7JQG - chain A; structure by X-ray diffraction, 2.15 A resolution.

== Chain A ==
Protein: Peroxisome proliferator-activated receptor gamma
From: Homo sapiens
UniProt: P37231 (PPARG_HUMAN); residues 203-477 here correspond to UniProt positions 231-505 (UniProt number = residue number + 28)
Chain sequence (276 residues; each row starts with the number of its first residue):
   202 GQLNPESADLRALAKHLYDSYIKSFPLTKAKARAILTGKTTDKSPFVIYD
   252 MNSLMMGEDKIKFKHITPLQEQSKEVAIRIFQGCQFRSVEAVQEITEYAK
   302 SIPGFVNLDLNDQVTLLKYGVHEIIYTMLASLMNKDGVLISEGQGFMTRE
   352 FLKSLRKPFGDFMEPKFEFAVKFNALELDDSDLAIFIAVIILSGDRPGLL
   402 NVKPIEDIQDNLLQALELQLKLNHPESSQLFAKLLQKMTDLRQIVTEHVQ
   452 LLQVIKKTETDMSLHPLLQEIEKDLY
Disordered / not traced: 202-206, 239-241, 260-274, 475-477
Construct notes: expression tag (202); engineered mutation Glu473 (Tyr501 in P37231)
Small-molecule neighbours: EDK ((2S)-3-[4-[2-[methyl(pyridin-2-yl)amino]ethoxy]phenyl]-2-[[2-(phenylcarbonyl)phenyl]amino]propanoic acid): Ile281, Gly284, Cys285, Phe287, Arg288, Ser289, Ile326, Leu330, Leu333, Val339, Leu340, Ile341, Ser342, Glu343, Met364
What the authors report for this chain:
  - mutagenesis - Y473E: decreased binding to EDK

== In short ==
Chain A binds compound EDK. The paper reports that Y473E reduces binding to EDK.
Chain A is Peroxisome proliferator-activated receptor gamma (Homo sapiens); the structure, Crystal structure
of human PPARgamma ligand binding domain Y473E mutant in complex with GW1929, was determined by X-ray
diffraction, deposited together with 6VZL, 6VZM, 6VZN and 6VZO.
